Entry 5ZEY (electron microscopy, 12.50 A resolution (very low resolution: no residue pairs are listed; an interface is given only as per-side residue counts)); this record covers chains A and C of the 3 polymer chains in the assembly.

== Chain A ==
Molecule: tmRNA
Source organism: Mycobacterium smegmatis (strain ATCC 700084 / mc(2)155)
Sequence (369 nucleotides; numbered 1 to 369; the number before each row is that of its first residue):
     1 GGGGCUGAAC GGUUUCGACU UCGAGCAUCG AAUCCAGGGA AGCGUGCCGG UGCAGGCAAG
    61 AGACCACCGU AAGCGUCGUU GCAACCAAUU AAGCGCCGAU UCCAAUCAGC GCGACUACGC
   121 CCUCGCUGCC UAAGCGACGG CUGGUCUGUC AGACCGGGAG UGCCCUCGGC CCGGAUCCUG
   181 GCAUCAGCUA GAGGGACCCA CCCACGGGUU CGGUCGCGGG ACCUGUGGGG ACAUCAAACA
   241 GCGACUGGGA UCGUCAUCUC GGCUUGUUCG UGUGACCGGG AGAUCCGAGU AGAGACAUAG
   301 CGAACUGCGC ACGGAGAAGC CUCGAGGACA UGCCGUAGGA CCCGGGUUCA AUUCCCGGCA
   361 GCUCCACCA

== Chain C ==
Protein: SsrA-binding protein
Source organism: Mycobacterium smegmatis (strain ATCC 700084 / mc(2)155)
UniProt: A0QU63 (SSRP_MYCS2); residue numbers follow UniProt; this construct covers 1-161
Amino-acid sequence (161 residues; each row starts with the number of its first residue):
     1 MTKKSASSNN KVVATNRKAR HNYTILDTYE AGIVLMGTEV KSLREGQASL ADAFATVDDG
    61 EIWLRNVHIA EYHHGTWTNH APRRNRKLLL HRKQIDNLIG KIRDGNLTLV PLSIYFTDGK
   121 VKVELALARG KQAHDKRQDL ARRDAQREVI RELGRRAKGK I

== Interface between chain A and chain C ==
At this resolution (12 A) residue pairs are not listed: 25 residues of chain A and 44 of chain C lie at the interface.

== Summary ==
25 residues of chain A and 44 residues of chain C are in contact.
Here chain A is tmRNA and chain C is SsrA-binding protein, both from Mycobacterium smegmatis (strain ATCC
700084 / mc(2)155). Entry 5ZEY (M. smegmatis Trans-translation state 70S ribosome) was determined by electron
microscopy, deposited together with 5ZEB, 5ZEP, 5ZET and 5ZEU.
